4U2V - chains B and C; structure by X-ray diffraction, 2.30 A resolution.

[Chain B (and C)]
Protein: Green fluorescent protein, Bcl-2 homologous antagonist/killer
Source organism: Aequorea victoria
Notes: fragment: UNP P42212 residues 1-230, UNP Q16611 residues 68-148; chain C of this document is another copy of the same molecule, construct and numbering; everything in this record applies to it too
Reference sequence: chimeric construct of P42212, Q16611: residues 1-230 from P42212 (GFP_AEQVI) positions 1-230 (same numbers); residues 1068-1148 from Q16611 positions 68-148 (UniProt number = residue number - 1000)
Chain sequence (313 residues; row label = number of the first residue in the row; note: 838 numbers in that range are skipped by the numbering (no residue carries them; nothing is unmodelled there); numbers below 1 keep their minus sign (Gly-2 is residue -2)):
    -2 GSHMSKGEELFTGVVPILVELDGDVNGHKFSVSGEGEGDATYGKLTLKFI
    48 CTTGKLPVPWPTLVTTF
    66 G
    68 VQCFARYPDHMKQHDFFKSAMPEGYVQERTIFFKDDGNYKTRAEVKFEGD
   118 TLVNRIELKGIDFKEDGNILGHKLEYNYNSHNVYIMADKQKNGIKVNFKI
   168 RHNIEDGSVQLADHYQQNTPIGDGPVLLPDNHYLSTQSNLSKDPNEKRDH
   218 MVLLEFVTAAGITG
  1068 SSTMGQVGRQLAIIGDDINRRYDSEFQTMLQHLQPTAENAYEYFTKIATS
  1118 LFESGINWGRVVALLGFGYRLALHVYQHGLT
Not modelled in the structure: -2 to 0, 1146-1148
Covalently attached groups: covalent link Phe64-Gly66; covalent link Gly66-Val68
Modified residues: Gly66 (chromophore; CR2)
Sequence notes: expression tag (-2 to 0); chromophore (66); engineered mutation Ala72 (Ser in P42212), Asn206 (Ala in P42212); linker (231)

[Interface between chain B and chain C]
Residue-residue contacts - 92 pairs, chain B then chain C:
  Gly228(B) - Asn1106(C)
  Gly228(B) - Tyr1110(C)
  Ile229(B) - Tyr1110(C)
  Thr230(B) - Leu1100(C)  hydrogen bond (side chain-backbone)
  Thr230(B) - Tyr1110(C)  hydrogen bond (backbone-side chain)
  Thr1070(B) - His1099(C)
  Met1071(B) - Tyr1110(C)  hydrophobic
  Met1071(B) - Lys1113(C)
  Met1071(B) - Ile1114(C)
  Met1071(B) - Ser1117(C)  hydrogen bond (backbone-side chain)
  Gly1072(B) - Ser1117(C)
  Val1074(B) - Met1096(C)  hydrophobic
  Val1074(B) - Ile1114(C)  hydrophobic
  Gly1075(B) - Ser1117(C)
  Gly1075(B) - Leu1118(C)
  Gln1077(B) - Glu1092(C)
  Leu1078(B) - Phe1093(C)  hydrophobic
  Leu1078(B) - Met1096(C)  hydrophobic
  Leu1078(B) - Ile1114(C)  hydrophobic
  Leu1078(B) - Leu1118(C)
  Leu1078(B) - Ala1130(C)
  Leu1078(B) - Phe1134(C)  hydrophobic
  Ala1079(B) - Leu1118(C)  hydrophobic
  Ala1079(B) - Arg1127(C)
  Ile1081(B) - Tyr1089(C)  hydrophobic
  Ile1081(B) - Phe1093(C)  hydrophobic
  Gly1082(B) - Gly1126(C)
  Gly1082(B) - Arg1127(C)
  Gly1082(B) - Ala1130(C)
  Asp1083(B) - Asn1124(C)
  Asp1083(B) - Arg1127(C)  salt bridge
  Asp1084(B) - Tyr1089(C)  hydrogen bond
  Ile1085(B) - Trp1125(C)
  Ile1085(B) - Gly1126(C)
  Asn1086(B) - Asn1124(C)
  Asn1086(B) - Trp1125(C)  hydrogen bond (side chain-backbone)
  Asn1086(B) - Gly1126(C)  hydrogen bond (side chain-backbone)
  Arg1088(B) - Arg1088(C)
  Arg1088(B) - Tyr1089(C)
  Tyr1089(B) - Asp1084(C)
  Tyr1089(B) - Arg1088(C)  hydrogen bond
  Tyr1089(B) - Trp1125(C)
  Asp1090(B) - Trp1125(C)
  Glu1092(B) - Gln1077(C)
  Glu1092(B) - Ile1081(C)
  Phe1093(B) - Leu1078(C)  hydrophobic
  Phe1093(B) - Ile1081(C)  hydrophobic
  Phe1093(B) - Trp1125(C)  hydrophobic
  Met1096(B) - Gln1077(C)
  His1099(B) - Ile229(C)
  His1099(B) - Thr230(C)
  His1099(B) - Gly231(C)  hydrogen bond (backbone-backbone)
  Leu1100(B) - Gly231(C)
  Leu1100(B) - Thr1070(C)
  Gln1101(B) - Thr230(C)
  Tyr1110(B) - Ser1068(C)
  Tyr1110(B) - Met1071(C)  hydrophobic
  Lys1113(B) - Met1071(C)
  Ile1114(B) - Met1071(C)
  Ile1114(B) - Leu1078(C)  hydrophobic
  Leu1118(B) - Gly1075(C)
  Leu1118(B) - Leu1078(C)
  Leu1118(B) - Ala1079(C)  hydrophobic
  Asn1124(B) - Gly1082(C)
  Asn1124(B) - Asp1083(C)  hydrogen bond
  Asn1124(B) - Asn1086(C)
  Trp1125(B) - Ile1085(C)
  Trp1125(B) - Asn1086(C)  hydrogen bond (backbone-side chain)
  Trp1125(B) - Tyr1089(C)
  Trp1125(B) - Asp1090(C)
  Trp1125(B) - Phe1093(C)  hydrophobic
  Trp1125(B) - Gly1133(C)  hydrogen bond (side chain-backbone)
  Trp1125(B) - Tyr1136(C)
  Trp1125(B) - Arg1137(C)
  Gly1126(B) - Gly1082(C)
  Gly1126(B) - Ile1085(C)
  Gly1126(B) - Asn1086(C)  hydrogen bond (backbone-side chain)
  Arg1127(B) - Ala1079(C)
  Arg1127(B) - Gly1082(C)
  Arg1127(B) - Asp1083(C)  salt bridge
  Val1128(B) - Tyr1136(C)  hydrophobic
  Val1129(B) - Val1129(C)  hydrophobic
  Val1129(B) - Gly1133(C)
  Ala1130(B) - Leu1078(C)
  Ala1130(B) - Gly1082(C)
  Leu1132(B) - Leu1132(C)  hydrophobic
  Gly1133(B) - Trp1125(C)  hydrogen bond (backbone-side chain)
  Gly1133(B) - Val1129(C)
  Phe1134(B) - Val1074(C)  hydrophobic
  Tyr1136(B) - Trp1125(C)
  Tyr1136(B) - Val1128(C)  hydrophobic
  Arg1137(B) - Trp1125(C)
Interface residues without a listed pair, chain B (48 interface residues in all): Tyr200, Glu1109, Ser1117, Ser1121, Leu1131, Leu1140
Interface residues without a listed pair, chain C (46 interface residues in all): Gln1101, Ser1121, Leu1131

[Summary]
48 residues of chain B and 46 residues of chain C are in contact; the contacts include 13 hydrogen bonds and 2
salt bridges. Polar contacts include Asp1083(B)-Arg1127(C), Thr230(B)-Leu1100(C) and Thr230(B)-Tyr1110(C).
Chain B and chain C are both Green fluorescent protein, Bcl-2 homologous antagonist/killer (Aequorea
victoria); the structure, Bak BH3-in-Groove dimer (GFP), was determined by X-ray diffraction, deposited
together with 4U2U.
